Entry 3AP2 (X-ray diffraction, 2.40 A resolution); this record covers chains B and T of the 4 polymer chains in the assembly.

# Chain B
Molecule: Protein-tyrosine sulfotransferase 2
From: Homo sapiens
Notes: EC 2.8.2.20
Reference sequence: O60704 (TPST2_HUMAN); residue numbers follow UniProt; this construct covers 43-359
Amino-acid sequence (337 residues; each row starts with the number of its first residue):
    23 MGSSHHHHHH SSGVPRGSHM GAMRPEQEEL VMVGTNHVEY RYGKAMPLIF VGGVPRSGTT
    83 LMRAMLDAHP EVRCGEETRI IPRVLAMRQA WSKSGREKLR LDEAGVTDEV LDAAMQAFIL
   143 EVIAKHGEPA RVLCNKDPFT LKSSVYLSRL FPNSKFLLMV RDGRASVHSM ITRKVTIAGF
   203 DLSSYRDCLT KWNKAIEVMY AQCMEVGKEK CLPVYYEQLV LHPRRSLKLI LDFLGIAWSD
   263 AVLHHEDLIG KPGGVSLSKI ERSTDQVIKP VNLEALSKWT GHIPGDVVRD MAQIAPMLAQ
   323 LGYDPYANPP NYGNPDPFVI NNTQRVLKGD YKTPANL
Disordered / not traced: 23-51, 56-59, 353-359
Disulfides: C96-C156, C225-C233
Sequence notes: expression tag (23-42)
Ligand contacts: adenosine-3'-5'-diphosphate (A3P): P77, R78, S79, G80, T81, T82, L83, K158, R183, S191, R195, Y238, V242, H267, S285, Q288, V289, K291, P292, V293, N294, A297, K300
UniProt features mapped onto this chain:
  - region: R101 to R105 (Interaction with peptide substrate)
  - active site: E99 (Proton donor/acceptor)
  - binding site (3'-phosphoadenylyl sulfate): R78 to T82, R183, S191, R195, Y238, S285 to N294, K300
  - site (Transition state stabilizer): K158, S285
  - glycosylation: N343 (N-linked (GlcNAc...) asparagine)
  - mutagenesis: R78 (R78A: Strongly reduced enzymatic activity), E99 (E99A: Loss of sulfotransferase activity), R101 (R101A: Prevents dimerization and strongly decreases enzyme activity), W113 (W113A: Prevents dimerization and decreases enzyme activity), K158 (K158A: Nearly complete loss of enzymatic activity), T198 (T198A: Slightly decreased sulfotransferase activity), S285 (S285A: Abolishes sulfotransferase activity)

# Chain T
Molecule: C4 peptide
Amino-acid sequence (9 residues; numbered 1001 to 1009; the number before each row is that of its first residue):
  1001 EDFEDYEFD

# How chain B and chain T interact
Residue-residue contacts - 32 pairs, chain B then chain T:
  P77(B) with Y1006(T), hydrophobic
  E99(B) with Y1006(T), hydrogen bond
  R101(B) with F1003(T); E1004(T), hydrogen bond (side chain-backbone); D1005(T), hydrogen bond (side chain-backbone)
  P104(B) with F1008(T)
  R105(B) with F1003(T); E1007(T), salt bridge
  L107(B) with F1008(T), hydrophobic
  A108(B) with F1008(T); D1009(T)
  Q111(B) with D1009(T)
  P160(B) with Y1006(T), hydrophobic
  F161(B) with Y1006(T), hydrophobic; E1007(T); F1008(T), hydrophobic
  K164(B) with F1008(T); D1009(T), salt bridge
  S165(B) with F1008(T)
  K196(B) with D1005(T)
  V197(B) with D1005(T); Y1006(T), hydrophobic
  T198(B) with E1004(T), hydrogen bond; D1005(T), hydrogen bond (backbone-side chain); Y1006(T), hydrogen bond (backbone-backbone)
  I199(B) with Y1006(T); F1008(T)
  A200(B) with E1004(T); Y1006(T), hydrogen bond (backbone-backbone); F1008(T), hydrogen bond (backbone-backbone)
  F202(B) with F1008(T), hydrophobic
  A217(B) with F1008(T), hydrophobic
Other interface residues (no listed pair), chain B (24 interface residues in all): K158, T162, K213, K216, R284

# In short
Chain B and chain T form an interface of 24 and 7 residues respectively, with 8 hydrogen bonds and 2 salt
bridges. Polar contacts include R105(B)-E1007(T), K164(B)-D1009(T) and E99(B)-Y1006(T). Ligands of chain B:
adenosine-3'-5'-diphosphate.
Here chain B is Protein-tyrosine sulfotransferase 2 (Homo sapiens) and chain T is C4 peptide. Entry 3AP2
(Crystal structure of human tyrosylprotein sulfotransferase-2 complexed with PAP,C4 peptide, and phosphate
ion) was determined by X-ray diffraction.
